Entry 2QAG (X-ray diffraction, 4.00 A resolution); this record covers chains A and B of the 3 polymer chains in the assembly.

== Chain A ==
Protein: Septin-2
Source organism: Homo sapiens
Reference sequence: Q15019 (SEPT2_HUMAN); residues 1-361 here = UniProt positions 1-361
Amino-acid sequence (361 residues; row label = number of the first residue in the row):
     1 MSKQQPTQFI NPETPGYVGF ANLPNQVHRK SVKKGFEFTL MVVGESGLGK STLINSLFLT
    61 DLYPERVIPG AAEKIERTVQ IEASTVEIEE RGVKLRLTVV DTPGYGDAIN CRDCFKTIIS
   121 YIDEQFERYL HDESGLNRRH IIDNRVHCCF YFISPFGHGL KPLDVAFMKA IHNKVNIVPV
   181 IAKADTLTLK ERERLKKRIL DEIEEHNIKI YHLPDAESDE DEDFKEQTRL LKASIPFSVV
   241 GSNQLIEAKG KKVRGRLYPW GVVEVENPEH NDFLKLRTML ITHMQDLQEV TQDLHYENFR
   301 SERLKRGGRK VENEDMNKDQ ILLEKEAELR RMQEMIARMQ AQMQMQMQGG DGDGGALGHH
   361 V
Not modelled in the structure: 1-20, 63-77, 88-91, 102-115, 140, 174, 207, 215-223, 247-252, 269, 305-361
Small-molecule neighbours:
  - GDP (guanosine-5'-diphosphate): Ser46, Gly47, Leu48, Gly49, Lys50, Ser51, Thr52, Lys183, Asp185, Val239, Val240, Tyr258
  - GTP (guanosine-5'-triphosphate): Thr186, Leu187, Glu191, Arg194
Reported in the primary citation:
  - mutagenesis - F20D, V27D: unchanged binding to Septin-2 (chain A)

== Chain B ==
Protein: Septin-6
Source organism: Homo sapiens
Reference sequence: Q14141 (SEPT6_HUMAN); residues 1-427 here = UniProt positions 1-427
Amino-acid sequence (427 residues; each row starts with the number of its first residue):
     1 MAATDIARQV GEGCRTVPLA GHVGFDSLPD QLVNKSVSQG FCFNILCVGE TGLGKSTLMD
    61 TLFNTKFEGE PATHTQPGVQ LQSNTYDLQE SNVRLKLTIV STVGFGDQIN KEDSYKPIVE
   121 FIDAQFEAYL QEELKIRRVL HTYHDSRIHV CLYFIAPTGH SLKSLDLVTM KKLDSKVNII
   181 PIIAKADAIS KSELTKFKIK ITSELVSNGV QIYQFPTDDE SVAEINGTMN AHLPFAVIGS
   241 TEELKIGNKM MRARQYPWGT VQVENEAHCD FVKLREMLIR VNMEDLREQT HTRHYELYRR
   301 CKLEEMGFKD TDPDSKPFSL QETYEAKRNE FLGELQKKEE EMRQMFVQRV KEKEAELKEA
   361 EKELHEKFDR LKKLHQDEKK KLEDKKKSLD DEVNAFKQRK TAAELLQSQG SQAGGSQTLK
   421 RDKEKKN
Not modelled in the structure: 1-16, 24, 27-28, 39, 68-74, 91-92, 108, 134-135, 146-147, 160-162, 217-221, 233, 239-246, 252-256, 263-267, 308-427
UniProt features mapped onto this chain:
  - region: Gly49 to Ser56 (G1 motif), Ser101 to Gly104 (G3 motif), Ala184 to Asp187 (G4 motif)
  - binding site (GTP): Gly49 to Ser56, Gly104, Lys185 to Glu193, Gly239, Arg254
  - modified residue: Ala2 (N-acetylalanine), Ser27 (Phosphoserine), Lys367 (N6-acetyllysine), Ser416 (Phosphoserine), Thr418 (Phosphothreonine)
Small-molecule neighbours:
  - GDP (guanosine-5'-diphosphate): Thr158, Ala188, Glu193
  - GTP (guanosine-5'-triphosphate): Glu50, Thr51, Gly52, Leu53, Gly54, Lys55, Ser56, Thr57, Val103, Lys185, Ala186, Asp187, Ile238

== How chain A and chain B interact ==
Pairs across the interface (26):
  Gly47(A) - Thr158(B)
  Phe156(A) - Pro157(B)
  Phe156(A) - Ala184(B)
  Phe156(A) - Lys185(B)
  Phe156(A) - Ala188(B)  hydrophobic
  Gly157(A) - Thr51(B)
  Gly157(A) - Gly52(B)
  Gly157(A) - Lys185(B)
  Pro162(A) - Gly106(B)
  Lys183(A) - Thr158(B)  hydrogen bond
  Lys183(A) - Ala188(B)
  Asp185(A) - Asp187(B)
  Asp185(A) - Pro257(B)
  Thr186(A) - Asp187(B)
  Thr186(A) - Ala188(B)
  Leu257(A) - Ser190(B)
  Tyr258(A) - Asp187(B)
  Tyr258(A) - Ala188(B)  hydrogen bond (side chain-backbone)
  Tyr258(A) - Ile189(B)  hydrogen bond (side chain-backbone)
  Trp260(A) - Asp187(B)
  Trp260(A) - Thr260(B)  hydrogen bond (side chain-backbone)
  Gly261(A) - Trp258(B)
  Val262(A) - Pro257(B)
  Val262(A) - Trp258(B)  hydrogen bond (backbone-side chain)
  Val263(A) - Pro257(B)  hydrophobic
  His270(A) - Pro257(B)
Also at the interface, not in a pair above, chain A (16 interface residues in all): Glu191, Pro259
Also at the interface, not in a pair above, chain B (16 interface residues in all): Lys191, Gly259

== In short ==
Chain A and chain B each contribute 16 residues to their interface, with 5 hydrogen bonds. Among the polar
pairs are Lys183(A)-Thr158(B), Tyr258(A)-Ala188(B) and Tyr258(A)-Ile189(B). GDP and GTP are bound between
chain A and chain B. From the paper: F20D and V27D of chain A leave binding to Septin-2 (chain A) unchanged.
Chain A is Septin-2 and chain B is Septin-6, both from Homo sapiens; the structure, Crystal structure of human
septin trimer 2/6/7, was determined by X-ray diffraction together with 2QA5 from the same study.
